7BFP - chains A and C of the 4 polymer chains in the assembly; structure by electron microscopy, 3.56 A resolution.

== Chain A ==
Name: Integrator complex subunit 9
Source organism: Homo sapiens
UniProtKB: Q9NV88 (INT9_HUMAN); numbering as in UniProt (aligned over 1-658)
Chain sequence (658 residues; numbered 1 to 658; the number before each row is that of its first residue):
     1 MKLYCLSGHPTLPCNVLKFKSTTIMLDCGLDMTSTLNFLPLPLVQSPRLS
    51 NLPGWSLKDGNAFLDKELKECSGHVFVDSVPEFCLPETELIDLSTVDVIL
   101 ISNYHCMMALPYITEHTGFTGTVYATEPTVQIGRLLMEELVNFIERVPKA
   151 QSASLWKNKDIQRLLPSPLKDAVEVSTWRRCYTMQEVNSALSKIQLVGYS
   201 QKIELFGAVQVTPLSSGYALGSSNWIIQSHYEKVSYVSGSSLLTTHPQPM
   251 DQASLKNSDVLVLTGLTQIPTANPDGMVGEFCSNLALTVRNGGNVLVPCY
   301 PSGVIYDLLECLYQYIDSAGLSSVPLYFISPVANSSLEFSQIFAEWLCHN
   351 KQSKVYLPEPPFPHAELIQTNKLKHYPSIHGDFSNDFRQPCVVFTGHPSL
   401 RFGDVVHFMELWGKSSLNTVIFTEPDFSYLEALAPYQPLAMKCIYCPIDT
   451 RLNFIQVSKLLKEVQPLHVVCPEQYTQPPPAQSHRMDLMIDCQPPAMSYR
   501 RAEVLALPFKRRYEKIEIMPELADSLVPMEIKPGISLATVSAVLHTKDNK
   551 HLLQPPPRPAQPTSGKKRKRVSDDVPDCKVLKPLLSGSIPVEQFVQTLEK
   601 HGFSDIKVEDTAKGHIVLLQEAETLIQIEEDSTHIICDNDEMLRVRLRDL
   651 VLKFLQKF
Disordered / not traced: 62-63, 344-371, 557-658
Curated features (UniProtKB/Swiss-Prot):
  - motif: Lys566 to Arg570 (Nuclear localization signal)
  - binding site (1D-myo-inositol hexakisphosphate): Lys2, Phe19, Lys510, Arg511
  - cross-link: Lys58 (Glycyl lysine isopeptide (Lys-Gly) (interchain with G-Cter in SUMO2))
  - mutagenesis: Glu280 to Arg290 (Abolished interaction with BRAT1), Ser283 (S283M: Abolished interaction with BRAT1; S283R: Decreased interaction with INTS11 and BRAT1), Lys566 to Arg570 (Decreased localization in the nucleus), Thr633 to Ile635 (Abolished interaction with INTS11), Arg644 to Arg648 (Abolished interaction with INTS11), Arg644 (R644E: Abolished interaction with INTS11)

== Chain C ==
Name: Integrator complex subunit 4
Source organism: Homo sapiens
UniProtKB: Q96HW7 (INT4_HUMAN); residue numbers follow UniProt; this construct covers 1-963
Chain sequence (979 residues; numbered -15 to 963; the number before each row is that of its first residue; numbers below 1 keep their minus sign (Met-15 is residue -15)):
   -15 MHHHHHHHHPPSGADPMAAHLKKRVYEEFTKVVQPQEEIATKKLRLTKPS
    35 KSAALHIDLCKATSPADALQYLLQFARKPVEAESVEGVVRILLEHYYKEN
    85 DPSVRLKIASLLGLLSKTAGFSPDCIMDDAINILQNEKSHQVLAQLLDTL
   135 LAIGTKLPENQAIQMRLVDVACKHLTDTSHGVRNKCLQLLGNLGSLEKSV
   185 TKDAEGLAARDVQKIIGDYFSDQDPRVRTAAIKAMLQLHERGLKLHQTIY
   235 NQACKLLSDDYEQVRSAAVQLIWVVSQLYPESIVPIPSSNEEIRLVDDAF
   285 GKICHMVSDGSWVVRVQAAKLLGSMEQVSSHFLEQTLDKKLMSDLRRKRT
   335 AHERAKELYSSGEFSSGRKWGDDAPKEEVDTGAVNLIESGACGAFVHGLE
   385 DEMYEVRIAAVEALCMLAQSSPSFAEKCLDFLVDMFNDEIEEVRLQSIHT
   435 MRKISNNITLREDQLDTVLAVLEDSSRDIREALHELLCCTNVSTKEGIHL
   485 ALVELLKNLTKYPTDRDSIWKCLKFLGSRHPTLVLPLVPELLSTHPFFDT
   535 AEPDMDDPAYIAVLVLIFNAAKTCPTMPALFSDHTFRHYAYLRDSLSHLV
   585 PALRLPGRKLVSSAVSPSIIPQEDPSQQFLQQSLERVYSLQHLDPQGAQE
   635 LLEFTIRDLQRLGELQSELAGVADFSATYLRCQLLLIKALQEKLWNVAAP
   685 LYLKQSDLASAAAKQIMEETYKMEFMYSGVENKQVVIIHHMRLQAKALQL
   735 IVTARTTRGLDPLFGMCEKFLQEVDFFQRYFIADLPHLQDSFVDKLLDLM
   785 PRLMTSKPAEVVKILQTMLRQSAFLHLPLPEQIHKASATIIEPAGESDNP
   835 LRFTSGLVVALDVDATLEHVQDPQNTVKVQVLYPDGQAQMIHPKPADFRN
   885 PGPGRHRLITQVYLSHTAWTEACQVEVRLLLAYNSSARIPKCPWMEGGEM
   935 SPQVETSIEGTIPFSKPVKVYIMPKPARR
Disordered / not traced: -15 to 34, 181-193, 346-963
Sequence notes: initiating methionine (-15); expression tag (-14 to 0)
Curated features (UniProtKB/Swiss-Prot):
  - modified residue: Lys26 (N6-acetyllysine)
  - cross-link: Lys791 (Glycyl lysine isopeptide (Lys-Gly) (interchain with G-Cter in SUMO1))
  - mutagenesis: His164 to Arg167 (Decreased processing activity of the Integrator complex), Arg210 (R210A: Decreased processing activity of the Integrator complex)

== How chain A and chain C interact ==
Pairs across the interface (33):
  Lys2(A) - Pro86(C)
  Lys2(A) - Ser87(C)
  Tyr4(A) - Leu90(C)
  Tyr4(A) - Gln125(C)  hydrogen bond
  Lys18(A) - Gln125(C)
  Ser21(A) - His164(C)  hydrogen bond (backbone-side chain)
  Ser21(A) - Arg210(C)  hydrogen bond (backbone-side chain)
  Thr22(A) - Arg210(C)
  Glu87(A) - Leu57(C)
  Glu87(A) - Arg61(C)
  Glu89(A) - Leu57(C)
  Glu89(A) - Ala60(C)
  Glu89(A) - Arg61(C)  salt bridge
  Glu89(A) - Lys91(C)
  Leu90(A) - Leu53(C)  hydrophobic
  Ile91(A) - Gln125(C)
  Asp97(A) - Arg210(C)  salt bridge
  Lys159(A) - Lys62(C)
  Glu174(A) - Arg61(C)  salt bridge
  Phe206(A) - Pro209(C)  hydrophobic
  Phe206(A) - Arg210(C)
  Phe206(A) - Tyr245(C)
  Gly207(A) - Tyr245(C)  hydrogen bond (backbone-side chain)
  Arg500(A) - Gln54(C)
  Arg500(A) - Leu57(C)
  Thr546(A) - Gln207(C)
  Asp548(A) - Gln207(C)  hydrogen bond (backbone-backbone)
  Asp548(A) - Pro209(C)
  Asp548(A) - Arg212(C)  salt bridge
  Asp548(A) - Asp243(C)
  Asp548(A) - Tyr245(C)
  Asn549(A) - Gln207(C)  hydrogen bond (backbone-backbone)
  Asn549(A) - Asp208(C)
Other interface residues (no listed pair), chain A (22 interface residues in all): Asp92, Thr95, Ala502, Lys547
Other interface residues (no listed pair), chain C (22 interface residues in all): Asp132, Lys169, Asp244

== In short ==
Chain A and chain C each contribute 22 residues to their interface; the contacts include 6 hydrogen bonds and
4 salt bridges. Among the polar pairs are Glu89(A)-Arg61(C), Asp97(A)-Arg210(C) and Glu174(A)-Arg61(C).
Here chain A is Integrator complex subunit 9 and chain C is Integrator complex subunit 4, both from Homo
sapiens. Entry 7BFP (Structure of the Integrator cleavage module with INTS4/9/11) was determined by electron
microscopy, deposited together with 7BFQ.
